Entry 6QNO (electron microscopy, 4.38 A resolution (low resolution: residue-level contacts below are approximate; hydrogen-bond / salt-bridge calls are withheld)); this record covers chains L and H of the 6 polymer chains in the assembly.

[Chain L]
Molecule: Fab antibody fragment light chain
From: Mus musculus
Notes: antibody fragment or engineered binder
Chain sequence (239 residues; numbered 1 to 239; the number before each row is that of its first residue):
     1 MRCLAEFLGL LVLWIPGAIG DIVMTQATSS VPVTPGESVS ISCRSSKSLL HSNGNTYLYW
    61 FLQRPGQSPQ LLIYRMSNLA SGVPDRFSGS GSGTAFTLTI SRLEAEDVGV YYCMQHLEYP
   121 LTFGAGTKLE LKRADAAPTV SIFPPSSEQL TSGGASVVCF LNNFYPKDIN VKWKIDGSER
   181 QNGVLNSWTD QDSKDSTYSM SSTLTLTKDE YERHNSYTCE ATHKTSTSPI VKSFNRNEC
Unresolved in the structure: 1-20, 238-239
Disulfides: Cys43-Cys113, Cys159-Cys219

[Chain H]
Molecule: Fab antibody fragment heavy chain
From: Mus musculus
Notes: antibody fragment or engineered binder
Chain sequence (249 residues; numbered 1 to 249; the number before each row is that of its first residue):
     1 MDSRLNLVFL VLTLKGVQCD VQLVESGGGL VQPGGSRKLS CSASGFAFSS FGMHWVRQAP
    61 EKGLEWVAYI SSGSGTIYYA DTVKGRFTIS RDDPKNTLFL QMTSLRSEDT AMYYCVRSIY
   121 YYGSSPFDFW GQGTTLTVSS AKTTPPSVYP LAPGCGDTTG SSVTLGCLVK GYFPESVTVT
   181 WNSGSLSSSV HTFPALLQSG LYTMSSSVTV PSSTWPSQTV TCSVAHPASS TTVDKKLEPS
   241 GPISTINPC
Unresolved in the structure: 1-19, 241-249
Disulfides: Cys41-Cys115, Cys167-Cys222

[How chain L and chain H interact]
Pairs across the interface - 47 pairs, chain L then chain H:
  Asp21(L) with Asp81(H)
  Tyr59(L) with Pro126(H)
  Phe61(L) with Phe127(H); Trp130(H)
  Gln63(L) with Gln58(H)
  Gln67(L) with Tyr114(H)
  Ser68(L) with Tyr114(H); Gly131(H); Gln132(H)
  Pro69(L) with Tyr114(H); Trp130(H)
  Leu71(L) with Asp128(H)
  Arg75(L) with Gly123(H); Ser124(H)
  Tyr112(L) with Leu64(H)
  Met114(L) with Phe127(H)
  His116(L) with Tyr120(H)
  Tyr119(L) with Tyr78(H)
  Pro120(L) with Trp66(H)
  Leu121(L) with Trp66(H)
  Phe123(L) with Val56(H); Leu64(H); Glu65(H); Trp66(H)
  Ser141(L) with Thr164(H)
  Phe143(L) with Leu151(H); Ala152(H); Thr164(H)
  Pro144(L) with Leu151(H)
  Ser146(L) with Pro150(H)
  Glu148(L) with Tyr149(H); Pro150(H)
  Gln149(L) with Tyr149(H); Pro150(H)
  Phe160(L) with Thr164(H); Ser207(H)
  Asn162(L) with Phe193(H)
  Ser187(L) with Pro194(H)
  Thr189(L) with Thr192(H); Phe193(H); Pro194(H)
  Asp192(L) with His191(H)
  Lys194(L) with Ser188(H)
  Ser199(L) with Phe193(H)
  Met200(L) with Phe193(H)
  Ser201(L) with Phe193(H)
  Thr205(L) with Gln198(H)
Interface residues without a listed pair, chain L (44 interface residues in all): Tyr74, Gly124, Ala125, Ile142, Pro145, Ser152, Ser156, Val158, Asn163, Leu185, Trp188, Asn237
Interface residues without a listed pair, chain H (41 interface residues in all): Lys62, Gly63, Tyr79, Tyr121, Pro153, Cys155, Asp157, Gly166, Leu168, Ser187, Leu196, Ser205

[Overview]
44 residues of chain L face 41 of chain H across their interface.
Here chain L is Fab antibody fragment light chain and chain H is Fab antibody fragment heavy chain, both from
Mus musculus. Entry 6QNO (Rhodopsin-Gi protein complex) was determined by electron microscopy together with
6QNK from the same study.
